5TKI - chain A; structure by X-ray diffraction, 1.50 A resolution.

[Chain A]
Protein: Lytic polysaccharide monooxygenase
From: Neurospora crassa
Reference sequence: Q8WZQ2 (Q8WZQ2_NEUCS); residues 1-223 here correspond to UniProt positions 16-238 (UniProt number = residue number + 15)
Sequence (223 residues; each row starts with the number of its first residue):
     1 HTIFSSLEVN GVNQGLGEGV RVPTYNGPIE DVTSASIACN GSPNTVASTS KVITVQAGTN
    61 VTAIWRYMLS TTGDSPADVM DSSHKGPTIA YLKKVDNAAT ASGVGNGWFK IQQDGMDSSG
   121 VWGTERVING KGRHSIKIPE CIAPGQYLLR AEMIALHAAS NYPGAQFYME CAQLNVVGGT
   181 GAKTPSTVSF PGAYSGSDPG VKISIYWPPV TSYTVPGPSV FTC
Disulfides: Cys-39/Cys-171, Cys-141/Cys-223
Covalently attached groups: N-acetylglucosamine (NAG) linked to Asn-60
Ion coordination: Cu ion: His-1, His-84, Tyr-168

[In short]
Covalently linked N-acetylglucosamine: at Asn-60. His-1, His-84 and Tyr-168 form the Cu ion site.
Chain A is Lytic polysaccharide monooxygenase (Neurospora crassa); the structure, Neurospora crassa
polysaccharide monooxygenase 2 resting state joint X-ray/neutron refinement, was determined by X-ray
diffraction together with 5TKG and 5TKH from the same study.
